8K39 - chains 2 and N of the 42 polymer chains in the assembly; structure by electron microscopy, 4.00 A resolution.

== Chain 2 (and N) ==
Name: Major capsid protein
From: Escherichia phage Lambda
Notes: chain N of this document is another copy of the same molecule, construct and numbering; everything in this record applies to it too
UniProtKB: P03713 (CAPSD_LAMBD); residue numbers follow UniProt; this construct covers 1-341
Amino-acid sequence (341 residues; row label = number of the first residue in the row):
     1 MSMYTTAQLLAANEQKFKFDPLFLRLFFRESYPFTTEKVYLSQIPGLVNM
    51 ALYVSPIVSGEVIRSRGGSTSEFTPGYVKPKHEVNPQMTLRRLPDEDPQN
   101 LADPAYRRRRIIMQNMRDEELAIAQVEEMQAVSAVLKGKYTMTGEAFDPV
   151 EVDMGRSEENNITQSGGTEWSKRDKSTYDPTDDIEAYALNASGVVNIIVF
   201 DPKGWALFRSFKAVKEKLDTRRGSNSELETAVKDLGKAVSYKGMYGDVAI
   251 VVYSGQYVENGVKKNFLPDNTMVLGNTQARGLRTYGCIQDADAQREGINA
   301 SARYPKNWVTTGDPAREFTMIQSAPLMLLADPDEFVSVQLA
Not modelled in the structure: 1 (chain N: 1-4)

== Chain 2 / chain N interface ==
Pairs across the interface - 25 pairs, chain 2 then chain N:
  Ser-2(2) with Tyr-40(N); Thr-70(N), hydrogen bond (backbone-side chain); Glu-72(N)
  Tyr-4(2) with Ser-69(N); Thr-70(N), hydrogen bond
  Pro-86(2) with Ala-291(N); Gln-294(N)
  Gln-87(2) with Gln-289(N), hydrogen bond
  Thr-89(2) with Gln-294(N), hydrogen bond
  Leu-90(2) with Gln-289(N)
  Arg-91(2) with Glu-37(N)
  Asp-103(2) with Asn-299(N), hydrogen bond
  Pro-104(2) with Gln-294(N)
  Ala-105(2) with Gln-294(N); Gly-297(N); Asn-299(N)
  Arg-108(2) with Arg-295(N)
  Asn-307(2) with Arg-295(N), hydrogen bond
  Val-309(2) with Arg-295(N)
  Thr-311(2) with Val-309(N)
  Asp-313(2) with Lys-81(N), salt bridge; Met-320(N)
  Ala-315(2) with Ala-291(N)
  Glu-317(2) with Ala-291(N); Arg-295(N), salt bridge
Also at the interface, not in a pair above, chain 2 (20 interface residues in all): Met-3, Val-84, Arg-316
Also at the interface, not in a pair above, chain N (22 interface residues in all): Thr-35, Gly-68, Lys-79, Cys-287, Asp-290, Asp-292, Lys-306, Trp-308

== In short ==
20 residues of chain 2 face 22 of chain N across their interface; the contacts include 6 hydrogen bonds and 2
salt bridges. Polar pairs include Asp-313(2)/Lys-81(N), Glu-317(2)/Arg-295(N) and Ser-2(2)/Thr-70(N).
Both chains are Major capsid protein (Escherichia phage Lambda). Entry 8K39 (Structure of the bacteriophage
lambda portal vertex) was determined by electron microscopy (same publication as 8K35, 8K36, 8K37 and 8K38).
